Entry 4U4G (X-ray diffraction, 4.49 A resolution (low resolution: residue-level contacts below are approximate; hydrogen-bond / salt-bridge calls are withheld)); this record covers chains B and C of the 4 polymer chains in the assembly.

# Chain B (and C)
Protein: Glutamate receptor 2
Organism: Rattus norvegicus
Notes: chain C of this document is another copy of the same molecule, construct and numbering; everything in this record applies to it too
UniProtKB: P19491 (GRIA2_RAT), isoform P19491-2; aligned to UniProt positions 25-841 over residues 10-826 (the alignment contains insertions or deletions, so no single offset holds)
Amino-acid sequence (822 residues; each row starts with the number of its first residue):
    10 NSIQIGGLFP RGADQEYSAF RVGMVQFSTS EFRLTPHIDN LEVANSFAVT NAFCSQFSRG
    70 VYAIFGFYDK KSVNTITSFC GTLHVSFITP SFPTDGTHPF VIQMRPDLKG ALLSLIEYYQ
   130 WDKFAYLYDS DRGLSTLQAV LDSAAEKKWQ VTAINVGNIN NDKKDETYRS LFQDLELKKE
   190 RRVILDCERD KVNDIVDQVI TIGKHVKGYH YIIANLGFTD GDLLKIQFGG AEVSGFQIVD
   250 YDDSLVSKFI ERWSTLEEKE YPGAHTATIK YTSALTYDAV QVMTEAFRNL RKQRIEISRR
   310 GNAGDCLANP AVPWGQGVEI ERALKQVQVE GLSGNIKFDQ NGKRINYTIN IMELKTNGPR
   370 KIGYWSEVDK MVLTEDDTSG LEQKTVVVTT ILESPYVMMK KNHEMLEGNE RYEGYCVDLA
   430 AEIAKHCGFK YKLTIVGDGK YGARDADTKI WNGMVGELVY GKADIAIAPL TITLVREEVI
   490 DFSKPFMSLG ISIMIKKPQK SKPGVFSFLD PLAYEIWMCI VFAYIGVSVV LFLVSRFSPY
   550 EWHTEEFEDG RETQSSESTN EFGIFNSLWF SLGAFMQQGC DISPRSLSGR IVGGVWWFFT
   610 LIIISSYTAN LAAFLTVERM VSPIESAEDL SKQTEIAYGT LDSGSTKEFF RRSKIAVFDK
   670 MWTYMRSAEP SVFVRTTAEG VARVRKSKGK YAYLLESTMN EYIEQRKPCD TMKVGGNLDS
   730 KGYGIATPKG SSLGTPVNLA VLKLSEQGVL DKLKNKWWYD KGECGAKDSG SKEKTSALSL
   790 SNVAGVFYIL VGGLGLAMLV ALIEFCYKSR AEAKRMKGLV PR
Not modelled in the structure: 545-567, 587-592, 774-784, 818-831
Cystine bridges: Cys63-Cys315, Cys718-Cys773
Glycans and other covalent adducts: N-acetylglucosamine (NAG) linked to Asn355
Construct notes: conflict Glu241 (Asn256 in P19491), Leu382 (Val397 in P19491), Glu384 (Gly405 in P19491), Asp385 (Asn406 in P19491), Gln392 (Asn413 in P19491); expression tag (827-831)
Ligand contacts: ZK1 ({[7-morpholin-4-yl-2,3-dioxo-6-(trifluoromethyl)-3,4-dihydroquinoxalin-1(2H)-yl]methyl}phosphonic acid): Glu402, Tyr405, Tyr450, Pro478, Leu479, Thr480, Arg485, Gly653, Ser654, Thr655, Thr686, Glu705, Thr707, Tyr732
Swiss-Prot annotation at these positions:
  - glycosylation: Asn355 (N-linked (GlcNAc...) asparagine)

# Chain B / chain C interface
Residue-residue contacts - 101 pairs, chain B then chain C:
  Ile481(B) - Leu751(C)
  Thr482(B) - Glu755(C)
  Leu483(B) - Leu748(C)
  Leu483(B) - Leu751(C)
  Leu483(B) - Lys752(C)
  Leu483(B) - Glu755(C)
  Glu486(B) - Lys493(C)
  Glu486(B) - Asn747(C)
  Glu486(B) - Leu748(C)
  Glu486(B) - Leu751(C)
  Phe491(B) - Lys493(C)
  Ser492(B) - Lys493(C)
  Lys493(B) - Ile481(C)
  Lys493(B) - Glu486(C)
  Lys493(B) - Phe491(C)
  Lys493(B) - Ser492(C)
  Pro494(B) - Pro494(C)
  Ser497(B) - Ser497(C)
  Pro520(B) - Leu787(C)
  Glu524(B) - Leu789(C)
  Ile525(B) - Leu789(C)
  Ile525(B) - Val792(C)
  Ile525(B) - Phe796(C)
  Cys528(B) - Phe796(C)
  Ile529(B) - Phe796(C)
  Ala532(B) - Leu799(C)
  Ala532(B) - Leu803(C)
  Gly535(B) - Leu803(C)
  Val536(B) - Leu803(C)
  Val539(B) - Leu803(C)
  Val539(B) - Ala806(C)
  Val539(B) - Met807(C)
  Leu542(B) - Met807(C)
  Leu542(B) - Phe814(C)
  Val543(B) - Ala810(C)
  Val543(B) - Phe814(C)
  Ser544(B) - Phe814(C)
  Arg594(B) - Leu577(C)
  Arg594(B) - Trp578(C)
  Leu596(B) - Leu577(C)
  Leu596(B) - Glu813(C)
  Ser597(B) - Ala806(C)
  Ser597(B) - Ala810(C)
  Ser597(B) - Glu813(C)
  Ile600(B) - Leu805(C)
  Ile600(B) - Ala806(C)
  Val601(B) - Leu803(C)
  Val601(B) - Ala806(C)
  Gly603(B) - Phe584(C)
  Val604(B) - Ile798(C)
  Val604(B) - Leu799(C)
  Trp605(B) - Leu799(C)
  Trp606(B) - Met585(C)
  Trp606(B) - Gln586(C)
  Phe607(B) - Phe517(C)
  Phe607(B) - Val795(C)
  Phe607(B) - Ile798(C)
  Phe608(B) - Val795(C)
  Phe608(B) - Phe796(C)
  Phe608(B) - Leu799(C)
  Leu610(B) - Ile613(C)
  Ile611(B) - Phe517(C)
  Ile611(B) - Tyr616(C)
  Ile611(B) - Val795(C)
  Ile612(B) - Val792(C)
  Ile612(B) - Phe796(C)
  Ser614(B) - Tyr616(C)
  Ser614(B) - Thr617(C)
  Ser615(B) - Tyr616(C)
  Ser615(B) - Leu620(C)
  Thr617(B) - Thr617(C)
  Ala618(B) - Thr617(C)
  Ala618(B) - Leu620(C)
  Ala618(B) - Ala621(C)
  Asn619(B) - Leu624(C)
  Asn619(B) - Leu787(C)
  Ala622(B) - Leu624(C)
  Ala622(B) - Thr625(C)
  Ala622(B) - Arg628(C)
  Phe623(B) - Arg628(C)
  Phe623(B) - Ser785(C)
  Phe623(B) - Ala786(C)
  Thr625(B) - Thr625(C)
  Val626(B) - Thr625(C)
  Val626(B) - Arg628(C)
  Val626(B) - Met629(C)
  Glu627(B) - Arg628(C)
  Arg628(B) - Arg628(C)
  Arg628(B) - Ser785(C)
  Ile664(B) - Asn764(C)
  Ser729(B) - Asp760(C)
  Asn747(B) - Glu486(C)
  Leu748(B) - Leu483(C)
  Leu748(B) - Glu486(C)
  Leu751(B) - Leu483(C)
  Leu751(B) - Glu486(C)
  Lys752(B) - Leu483(C)
  Glu755(B) - Thr482(C)
  Glu755(B) - Leu483(C)
  Asp760(B) - Ile664(C)
  Asp760(B) - Leu727(C)
Also at the interface, not in a pair above, chain B (62 interface residues in all): Glu487, Asp519, Leu521, Ser595, Arg599, Asp728, Lys730, Asn764
Also at the interface, not in a pair above, chain C (59 interface residues in all): Glu487, Trp526, Phe574, Glu627, Phe658, Asp728, Ser729, Val800, Gly802, Val809

# Overview
62 residues of chain B face 59 of chain C across their interface. Chain B binds compound ZK1.
N-acetylglucosamine is covalently linked to Asn355(B).
Both chains are Glutamate receptor 2 (Rattus norvegicus). Entry 4U4G (Structure of GluA2* in complex with
competitive antagonist ZK 200775) was determined by X-ray diffraction (same publication as 4U4F).
